PDB entry 5TN3 | X-ray diffraction, 2.54 A resolution | chains A and B of the 4 polymer chains in the assembly

# Chain A (and B)
Molecule: Estrogen receptor
Source organism: Homo sapiens
Notes: fragment: ligand-binding domain; chain B of this document is another copy of the same molecule, construct and numbering; everything in this record applies to it too
UniProtKB: P03372 (ESR1_HUMAN); residue numbers follow UniProt; this construct covers 298-554
Chain sequence (257 residues; numbered 298 to 554; the number before each row is that of its first residue):
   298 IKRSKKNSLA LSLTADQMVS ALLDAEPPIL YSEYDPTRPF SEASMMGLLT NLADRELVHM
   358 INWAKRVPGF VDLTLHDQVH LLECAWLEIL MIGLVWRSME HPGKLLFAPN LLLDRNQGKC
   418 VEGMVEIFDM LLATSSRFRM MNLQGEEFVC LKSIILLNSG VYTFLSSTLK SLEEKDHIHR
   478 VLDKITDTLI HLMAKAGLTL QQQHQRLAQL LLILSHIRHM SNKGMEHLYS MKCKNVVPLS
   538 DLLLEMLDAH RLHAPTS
Unresolved in the structure: 298-302, 462-469, 549-554 (chain B: 298-303, 462-464, 550-554)
Differences from the reference sequence: engineered mutation Ser537 (Tyr in P03372)

# How chain A and chain B interact
Pairs across the interface (58):
  Ala430(A) - Tyr459(B)
  Arg434(A) - Tyr459(B)  hydrogen bond
  Arg434(A) - His476(B)  hydrogen bond
  Ile451(A) - Leu509(B)  hydrophobic
  Asn455(A) - Leu509(B)
  Asn455(A) - His513(B)  hydrogen bond (backbone-side chain)
  Ser456(A) - His513(B)
  Val458(A) - His513(B)
  Tyr459(A) - Ala430(B)
  Tyr459(A) - Arg434(B)  hydrogen bond
  Tyr459(A) - Ile510(B)
  Tyr459(A) - His513(B)
  His476(A) - Arg434(B)  hydrogen bond
  Asp480(A) - Gln502(B)
  Asp480(A) - Gln506(B)  hydrogen bond
  Thr483(A) - His501(B)
  Thr483(A) - Ala505(B)
  Asp484(A) - Gln498(B)  hydrogen bond
  Asp484(A) - Gln502(B)  hydrogen bond
  Ile487(A) - His501(B)
  Leu497(A) - Leu497(B)  hydrophobic
  Gln498(A) - Asp484(B)
  His501(A) - Thr483(B)
  His501(A) - Asp484(B)  salt bridge
  His501(A) - Ile487(B)
  His501(A) - Leu504(B)
  Gln502(A) - Asp480(B)
  Gln502(A) - Asp484(B)  hydrogen bond
  Leu504(A) - His501(B)
  Ala505(A) - Thr483(B)
  Ala505(A) - Leu508(B)  hydrophobic
  Gln506(A) - Asp480(B)  hydrogen bond
  Leu508(A) - Ala505(B)  hydrophobic
  Leu508(A) - Leu509(B)  hydrophobic
  Leu509(A) - Ile451(B)  hydrophobic
  Leu509(A) - Asn455(B)  hydrogen bond (backbone-side chain)
  Leu509(A) - Leu508(B)  hydrophobic
  Leu509(A) - Leu511(B)  hydrophobic
  Ile510(A) - Tyr459(B)
  Leu511(A) - Ser512(B)
  Ser512(A) - Leu511(B)
  Ser512(A) - Arg515(B)  hydrogen bond
  His513(A) - Asn455(B)  hydrogen bond (side chain-backbone)
  His513(A) - Ser456(B)
  His513(A) - Gly457(B)
  His513(A) - Tyr459(B)
  His513(A) - Arg515(B)  hydrogen bond
  Arg515(A) - Ser512(B)  hydrogen bond
  Arg515(A) - His513(B)
  Arg515(A) - His516(B)
  His516(A) - Arg515(B)  hydrogen bond
  His516(A) - Asn519(B)  hydrogen bond
  Asn519(A) - His516(B)  hydrogen bond
  Asn519(A) - Asn519(B)  hydrogen bond
  Lys520(A) - His547(B)  hydrogen bond (side chain-backbone)
  Glu523(A) - Glu523(B)
  His547(A) - Lys520(B)
  Arg548(A) - Glu523(B)
Also at the interface, not in a pair above, chain A (36 interface residues in all): Glu385, Thr460, Leu479, Gln500
Also at the interface, not in a pair above, chain B (36 interface residues in all): Glu385, Glu423, Met427, Val458, Thr460

# Summary
Chain A and chain B each contribute 36 residues to their interface; the contacts include 20 hydrogen bonds and
1 salt bridge. Among the polar pairs are His501(A)-Asp484(B), Arg434(A)-Tyr459(B) and Arg434(A)-His476(B).
Chain A and chain B are both Estrogen receptor (Homo sapiens); the structure, Crystal Structure of the
ER-alpha Ligand-binding Domain (Y537S) in Complex with the estradiol derivative,
(8S,9S,13S,14S)-17-((4-isopropylphenyl)amino)-13-methyl-7,8,9,11,12,13,14,15,16,17-decahydro-6H-cyclopenta[a]phenanthren-3-ol,
was determined by X-ray diffraction together with 5KR9, 5KRA, 5KRC, 5KRF, 5KRH, 5KRI and 43 further entries
from the same study.
